1PO1 - chains 2 and 3 of the 5 polymer chains in the assembly; structure by X-ray diffraction, 2.90 A resolution.

== Chain 2 ==
Protein: Poliovirus type 1 mahoney
From: Human poliovirus 1
UniProtKB: P03300 (POLH_POL1M); residues 1-272 here correspond to UniProt positions 69-340 (UniProt number = residue number + 68)
Amino-acid sequence (272 residues; each row starts with the number of its first residue):
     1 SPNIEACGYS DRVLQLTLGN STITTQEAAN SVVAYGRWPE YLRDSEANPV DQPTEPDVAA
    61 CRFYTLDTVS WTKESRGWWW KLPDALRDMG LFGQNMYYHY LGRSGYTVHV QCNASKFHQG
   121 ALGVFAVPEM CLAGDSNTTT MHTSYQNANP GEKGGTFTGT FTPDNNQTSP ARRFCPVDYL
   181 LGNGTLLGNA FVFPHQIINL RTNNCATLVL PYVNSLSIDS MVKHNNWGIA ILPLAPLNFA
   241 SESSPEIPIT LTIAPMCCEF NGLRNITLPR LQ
Disordered / not traced: 1-4

== Chain 3 ==
Protein: Poliovirus type 1 mahoney
From: Human poliovirus 1
UniProtKB: P03300 (POLH_POL1M); residues 1-238 here correspond to UniProt positions 341-578 (UniProt number = residue number + 340)
Amino-acid sequence (238 residues; numbered 1 to 238; the number before each row is that of its first residue):
     1 GLPVMNTPGS NQYLTADNFQ SPCALPEFDV TPPIDIPGEV KNMMELAEID TMIPFDLSAT
    61 KKNTMEMYRV RLSDKPHTDD PILCLSLSPA SDPRLSHTML GEILNYYTHW AGSLKFTFLF
   121 CGSMMATGKL LVSYAPPGAD PPKKRKEAML GTHVIWDIGL QSSCTMVVPW ISNTTYRQTI
   181 DDSFTEGGYI SVFYQTRIVV PLSTPREMDI LGFVSACNDF SVRLLRDTTH IEQKALAQ
Disordered / not traced: 236-238
Differences from the reference sequence: conflict Ser123 (Phe463 in P03300)

== Chain 2 / chain 3 interface ==
Residue-residue contacts - 68 pairs, chain 2 then chain 3:
  Tyr35(2) - Gly38(3)
  Arg37(2) - Asp35(3)  salt bridge
  Arg37(2) - Ile36(3)
  Arg37(2) - Pro37(3)
  Arg43(2) - Asp35(3)  salt bridge
  Glu46(2) - Ile34(3)
  Glu46(2) - Asp35(3)  hydrogen bond (side chain-backbone)
  Lys116(2) - Ser123(3)
  Lys116(2) - Met124(3)  hydrogen bond (backbone-backbone)
  Lys116(2) - Met125(3)  hydrogen bond (backbone-backbone)
  Phe117(2) - Met125(3)  hydrophobic
  Phe117(2) - Ser203(3)
  Phe117(2) - Thr204(3)
  Phe117(2) - Pro205(3)
  His118(2) - Ser123(3)
  Gln119(2) - Cys121(3)
  Gln119(2) - Gly122(3)
  Gln119(2) - Ser123(3)  hydrogen bond (side chain-backbone)
  Gln119(2) - Pro205(3)
  Gln119(2) - Glu207(3)  hydrogen bond (side chain-backbone)
  Gln119(2) - Met208(3)
  Gly120(2) - Cys121(3)
  Ala121(2) - Cys121(3)  hydrophobic
  Asp178(2) - Met65(3)
  Tyr179(2) - Asn63(3)
  Tyr179(2) - Met65(3)
  Leu186(2) - Tyr68(3)
  Leu186(2) - His97(3)
  Leu187(2) - Met65(3)  hydrophobic
  Leu187(2) - Tyr68(3)
  Gly188(2) - Thr51(3)
  Gly188(2) - Met52(3)  hydrogen bond (backbone-backbone)
  Gly188(2) - Tyr68(3)  hydrogen bond (backbone-side chain)
  Asn189(2) - Thr51(3)
  Asn189(2) - His97(3)  hydrogen bond (side chain-backbone)
  Asn189(2) - Thr98(3)
  Asn189(2) - Met99(3)  hydrogen bond (side chain-backbone)
  Phe191(2) - Ile49(3)
  Phe191(2) - Asp50(3)
  Phe191(2) - Met52(3)  hydrophobic
  Phe191(2) - Phe213(3)  hydrophobic
  Val192(2) - Met99(3)  hydrophobic
  Asn199(2) - Leu119(3)
  Asn199(2) - Phe120(3)  hydrogen bond (side chain-backbone)
  Asn199(2) - Cys121(3)
  Arg201(2) - Phe120(3)
  Arg201(2) - Gly122(3)  hydrogen bond (side chain-backbone)
  Arg201(2) - Ser123(3)  hydrogen bond (side chain-backbone)
  Arg201(2) - Met124(3)
  Arg201(2) - Ala126(3)  hydrogen bond (side chain-backbone)
  Arg201(2) - Ile158(3)
  Arg201(2) - Gly159(3)  hydrogen bond (side chain-backbone)
  Thr202(2) - Ser162(3)
  Tyr212(2) - Pro37(3)
  Val213(2) - Pro37(3)  hydrophobic
  Asn214(2) - Ile36(3)
  Leu216(2) - Ile34(3)
  Ser217(2) - Ile34(3)
  Leu232(2) - Met65(3)  hydrophobic
  Pro233(2) - Arg69(3)  hydrogen bond (backbone-side chain)
  Leu234(2) - Arg69(3)  hydrogen bond (backbone-side chain)
  Leu234(2) - Leu211(3)
  Ala235(2) - Cys121(3)  hydrophobic
  Pro236(2) - Arg69(3)
  Pro236(2) - Asp209(3)
  Ala240(2) - Ser203(3)
  Ala240(2) - Thr204(3)
  Ala240(2) - Pro205(3)
Also at the interface, not in a pair above, chain 2 (39 interface residues in all): Arg12, Arg76, Ile197, Pro211, Ser215, Asn238, Phe239
Also at the interface, not in a pair above, chain 3 (40 interface residues in all): Thr64, Met67, Leu160, Pro201, Leu202

== Overview ==
Chain 2 and chain 3 form an interface of 39 and 40 residues respectively; the contacts include 16 hydrogen
bonds and 2 salt bridges. Polar pairs include Arg37(2)-Asp35(3), Arg43(2)-Asp35(3) and Glu46(2)-Asp35(3).
Here chain 2 is Poliovirus type 1 mahoney and chain 3 is Poliovirus type 1 mahoney, both from Human poliovirus
1. Entry 1PO1 (Poliovirus (type 1, mahoney) in complex with R80633, an inhibitor of viral replication) was
determined by X-ray diffraction (same publication as 1PO2).
